Entry 8SPU (electron microscopy, 2.80 A resolution); this record covers chains J and E of the 13 polymer chains in the assembly.

Chain J:
Molecule: 168-nt DNA strand
Sequence (168 nucleotides; each row starts with the number of its first residue):
     1 GCGTGCTGAT TCCCTCCATT CGCTCTGCAT AACTATCACT TTCTGGAACT CCATGGTCTC
    61 CTAGGTCGCC AGGCCTTTGC TTTGCAGCTT AGAACAGACT CTCTATGCTC CCTCCACCCT
   121 CTGTTTCTCC AGGTCCCACA TGGGGAGGCG CTCCTTCTCC CTGCTGAT
Disordered / not traced: 1-3, 153-168

Chain E:
Molecule: Histone H3.1
Organism: Homo sapiens
Reference sequence: P68431 (H31_HUMAN); residues 0-135 here correspond to UniProt positions 1-136 (UniProt number = residue number + 1)
Sequence (136 residues; row label = number of the first residue in the row; numbering starts at 0):
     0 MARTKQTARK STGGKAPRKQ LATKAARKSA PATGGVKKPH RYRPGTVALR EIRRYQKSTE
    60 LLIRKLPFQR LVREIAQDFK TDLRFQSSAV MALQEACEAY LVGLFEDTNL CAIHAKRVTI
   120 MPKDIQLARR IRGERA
Disordered / not traced: 0-37, 134-135
UniProt features mapped onto this chain:
  - modified residue: Arg-2 (Asymmetric dimethylarginine), Thr-3 (Phosphothreonine), Lys-4 (Allysine), Gln-5 (5-glutamyl dopamine), Thr-6 (Phosphothreonine), Arg-8 (Citrulline), Lys-9 (N6,N6,N6-trimethyllysine), Ser-10 (ADP-ribosylserine), Thr-11 (Phosphothreonine), Lys-14 (N6-(2-hydroxyisobutyryl)lysine), Arg-17 (Asymmetric dimethylarginine), Lys-18 (N6-(2-hydroxyisobutyryl)lysine), Lys-23 (N6-(2-hydroxyisobutyryl)lysine), Arg-26 (Citrulline), Lys-27 (N6,N6,N6-trimethyllysine), Ser-28 (ADP-ribosylserine), Lys-36 (N6,N6,N6-trimethyllysine), Lys-37 (N6-methyllysine), Tyr-41 (Phosphotyrosine), Lys-56 (N6,N6,N6-trimethyllysine) and 8 more in UniProt
  - lipidation: Lys-18 (N6-decanoyllysine)

Chain J / chain E interface:
Residue-residue contacts (14):
  DA53(J) with Arg-83(E), hydrogen bond to the sugar; Phe-84(E), sugar contact; Gln-85(E), phosphate contact
  DT54(J) with Arg-72(E), salt bridge to the phosphate; Arg-83(E), phosphate contact; Phe-84(E), hydrogen bond to the phosphate
  DG72(J) with Arg-42(E), phosphate contact
  DC74(J) with Arg-116(E), phosphate contact; Val-117(E), hydrogen bond to the phosphate; Thr-118(E), hydrogen bond to the phosphate
  DC75(J) with Met-120(E), phosphate contact
  DG147(J) with Tyr-41(E), phosphate contact; Arg-42(E), salt bridge to the phosphate; Thr-45(E), hydrogen bond to the phosphate
Interface residues without a listed pair, chain J (11 interface residues in all): DA63, DG68, DG73, DA146, DG148
Interface residues without a listed pair, chain E (16 interface residues in all): Arg-40, Pro-43, Arg-63, Ser-86, Lys-115

Overview:
The interface between chain J and chain E involves 11 residues on one side and 16 on the other, with 5
hydrogen bonds and 2 salt bridges. Polar contacts include DA53(J)/Arg-83(E), DT54(J)/Phe-84(E) and
DC74(J)/Val-117(E).
Here chain J is a 168-nt DNA strand and chain E is Histone H3.1 (Homo sapiens). Entry 8SPU (Structure of ESRRB
nucleosome bound OCT4 at site c) was determined by electron microscopy together with 7U0G, 7U0I, 7U0J, 8DK5
and 8SPS from the same study.
